PDB entry 9NOU | electron microscopy, 2.80 A resolution | chains B and A

== Chain B ==
Protein: Taste receptor type 1 member 3
From: Homo sapiens
UniProt: Q7RTX0 (TS1R3_HUMAN); numbering as in UniProt (aligned over 21-521)
Chain sequence (528 residues; row label = number of the first residue in the row; numbers below 1 keep their minus sign (Met-6 is residue -6)):
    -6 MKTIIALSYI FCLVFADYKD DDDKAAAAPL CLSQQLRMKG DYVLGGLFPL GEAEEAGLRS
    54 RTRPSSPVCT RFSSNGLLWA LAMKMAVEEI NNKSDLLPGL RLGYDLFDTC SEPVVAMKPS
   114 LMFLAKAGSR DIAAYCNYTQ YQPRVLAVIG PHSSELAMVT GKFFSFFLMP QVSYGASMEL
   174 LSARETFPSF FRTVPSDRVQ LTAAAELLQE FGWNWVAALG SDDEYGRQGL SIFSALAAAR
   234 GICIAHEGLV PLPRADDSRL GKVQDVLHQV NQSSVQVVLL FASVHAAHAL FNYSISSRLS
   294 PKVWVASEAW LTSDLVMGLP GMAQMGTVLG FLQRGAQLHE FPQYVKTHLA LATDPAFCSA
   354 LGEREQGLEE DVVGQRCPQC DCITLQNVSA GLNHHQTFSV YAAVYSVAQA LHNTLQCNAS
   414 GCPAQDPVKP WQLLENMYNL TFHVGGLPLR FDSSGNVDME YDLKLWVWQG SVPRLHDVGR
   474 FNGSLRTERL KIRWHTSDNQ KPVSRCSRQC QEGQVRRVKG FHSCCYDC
Not modelled in the structure: -6 to 22, 47-53, 247-254, 355-367, 504-509
Differences from the reference sequence: expression tag (-6 to 20)
Disulfide bonds: Cys24-Cys351, Cys62-Cys103, Cys236-Cys517, Cys370-Cys373, Cys410-Cys415, Cys499-Cys518, Cys503-Cys521
Glycans and other covalent adducts: N-acetylglucosamine (NAG) linked to Asn85, Asn130, Asn264, Asn285, Asn380, Asn411, Asn432, Asn475
Swiss-Prot annotation at these positions:
  - glycosylation (N-linked (GlcNAc...) asparagine): Asn85, Asn130, Asn264, Asn285, Asn380, Asn411, Asn432, Asn475

== Chain A ==
Protein: Taste receptor type 1 member 2
From: Homo sapiens
UniProt: Q8TE23 (TS1R2_HUMAN); residue numbers follow UniProt; this construct covers 19-515
Chain sequence (524 residues; numbered -8 to 515; the number before each row is that of its first residue; numbers below 1 keep their minus sign (Met-8 is residue -8)):
    -8 MKTIIALSYI FCLVFAYPYD VPDYAAAAEP AENSDFYLPG DYLLGGLFSL HANMKGIVHL
    52 NFLQVPMCKE YEVKVIGYNL MQAMRFAVEE INNDSSLLPG VLLGYEIVDV CYISNNVQPV
   112 LYFLAHEDNL LPIQEDYSNY ISRVVAVIGP DNSESVMTVA NFLSLFLLPQ ITYSAISDEL
   172 RDKVRFPALL RTTPSADHHI EAMVQLMLHF RWNWIIVLVS SDTYGRDNGQ LLGERVARRD
   232 ICIAFQETLP TLQPNQNMTS EERQRLVTIV DKLQQSTARV VVVFSPDLTL YHFFNEVLRQ
   292 NFTGAVWIAS ESWAIDPVLH NLTELRHLGT FLGITIQSVP IPGFSEFREW GPQAGPPPLS
   352 RTSQSYTCNQ ECDNCLNATL SFNTILRLSG ERVVYSVYSA VYAVAHALHS LLGCDKSTCT
   412 KRVVYPWQLL EEIWKVNFTL LDHQIFFDPQ GDVALHLEIV QWQWDRSQNP FQSVASYYPL
   472 QRQLKNIQDI SWHTINNTIP MSMCSKRCQS GQKKKPVGIH VCCF
Not modelled in the structure: -8 to 24, 43-52, 343-357, 498-505
Differences from the reference sequence: expression tag (-8 to 18)
Disulfide bonds: Cys59-Cys102, Cys233-Cys513, Cys363-Cys366, Cys405-Cys410, Cys495-Cys514
Glycans and other covalent adducts: N-acetylglucosamine (NAG) linked to Asn84, Asn248, Asn292, Asn312, Asn368, Asn428, Asn487
Small-molecule neighbours: N-acetylglucosamine (NAG; 2-acetamido-2-deoxy-beta-D-glucopyranose): Leu54, Gln55, Val56
Swiss-Prot annotation at these positions:
  - glycosylation (N-linked (GlcNAc...) asparagine): Asn84, Asn248, Asn292, Asn312, Asn368, Asn428, Asn487

== How chain B and chain A interact ==
Cross-chain cystine bridges: Cys129(B)-Cys359(A)
Pairs across the interface (72; chain B residue first):
  Arg54(B) - Ser155(A)  hydrogen bond (side chain-backbone)
  Arg54(B) - Leu156(A)
  Arg54(B) - Leu158(A)
  Thr55(B) - Leu158(A)
  Thr55(B) - Trp418(A)
  Thr55(B) - Glu422(A)
  Arg56(B) - Ser129(A)
  Arg56(B) - Leu158(A)
  Arg56(B) - Trp418(A)
  Pro57(B) - Glu126(A)
  Pro57(B) - Asp127(A)
  Pro57(B) - Tyr128(A)  hydrogen bond (backbone-backbone)
  Pro57(B) - Ser129(A)
  Pro57(B) - Leu156(A)
  Pro57(B) - Phe157(A)
  Pro57(B) - Trp418(A)
  Ser58(B) - Glu126(A)
  Ser58(B) - Asp127(A)
  Ser59(B) - Glu126(A)  hydrogen bond (side chain-backbone)
  Met110(B) - Asn152(A)
  Met110(B) - Leu156(A)  hydrophobic
  Lys111(B) - Gln125(A)
  Lys111(B) - Tyr128(A)
  Lys111(B) - Leu156(A)
  Leu114(B) - Ile124(A)  hydrophobic
  Leu114(B) - Phe153(A)  hydrophobic
  Met115(B) - Ile124(A)  hydrophobic
  Arg123(B) - Pro123(A)
  Arg123(B) - Ile124(A)  hydrogen bond (backbone-backbone)
  Asp124(B) - Leu121(A)
  Asp124(B) - Leu122(A)
  Asp124(B) - Pro123(A)
  Ile125(B) - Leu122(A)  hydrogen bond (backbone-backbone)
  Ile125(B) - Ile124(A)  hydrophobic
  Ala126(B) - Asn120(A)
  Ala126(B) - Leu121(A)  hydrophobic
  Ala127(B) - Leu112(A)
  Ala127(B) - Tyr113(A)  hydrophobic
  Ala127(B) - Asn120(A)  hydrogen bond (backbone-backbone)
  Tyr128(B) - Gln109(A)
  Cys129(B) - Thr358(A)  hydrogen bond (side chain-backbone)
  Cys129(B) - Cys359(A)  disulfide
  Tyr131(B) - Leu54(A)  hydrogen bond (side chain-backbone)
  Tyr134(B) - Leu112(A)
  Val152(B) - Asn152(A)
  Lys155(B) - Val108(A)
  Lys155(B) - Glu145(A)  salt bridge
  Lys155(B) - Thr149(A)
  Phe159(B) - Val108(A)  hydrophobic
  Phe159(B) - Gln109(A)
  Phe160(B) - Leu112(A)  hydrophobic
  Leu161(B) - Phe53(A)
  Thr179(B) - Ile104(A)
  Pro181(B) - Phe53(A)  hydrophobic
  Glu217(B) - Glu170(A)
  Glu217(B) - Arg217(A)  salt bridge
  Arg220(B) - Arg217(A)
  Gln221(B) - Arg217(A)
  Ser224(B) - Arg217(A)
  Leu242(B) - Gln221(A)
  Leu427(B) - Phe53(A)  hydrophobic
  Tyr431(B) - Phe53(A)  hydrophobic
  Arg510(B) - Val508(A)
  Val511(B) - Gln266(A)
  Phe514(B) - Phe236(A)
  Phe514(B) - Gln237(A)  hydrogen bond (backbone-backbone)
  His515(B) - Gln237(A)  hydrogen bond (side chain-backbone)
  His515(B) - Glu238(A)
  His515(B) - Lys263(A)  hydrogen bond (backbone-side chain)
  Ser516(B) - Phe236(A)
  Ser516(B) - Lys263(A)  hydrogen bond (backbone-side chain)
  Tyr519(B) - Gln266(A)  hydrogen bond
Other interface residues (no listed pair), chain B (49 interface residues in all): Pro106, Val107, Phe156, Gln262, Gln265, Ser266, Trp424, Glu428, Gly513, Cys517
Other interface residues (no listed pair), chain A (45 interface residues in all): Val56, Ala116, Pro178, Asp218, Ala235, Gly509, Ile510

== Summary ==
49 residues of chain B face 45 of chain A across their interface, with 1 disulfide bond, 13 hydrogen bonds and
2 salt bridges. Polar pairs include Lys155(B)-Glu145(A), Glu217(B)-Arg217(A) and Arg54(B)-Ser155(A). Chain A
binds N-acetylglucosamine.
Chain B is Taste receptor type 1 member 3 and chain A is Taste receptor type 1 member 2, both from Homo
sapiens; the structure, Human sweet taste receptor (TAS1R2 + TAS1R3) VFT domains from the combined datasets,
was determined by electron microscopy (same publication as 9NOR, 9NOS, 9NOT, 9NOV, 9NOW, 9NOX and 9O38).
